Entry 1DNW (X-ray diffraction, 1.90 A resolution); this record covers chains C and D of the 4 polymer chains in the assembly.

Chain C (and D):
Name: Myeloperoxidase
Source organism: Homo sapiens
Notes: EC 1.11.1.7; fragment: myeloperoxidase heavy chain containing residues 113 to 578; chain D of this document is another copy of the same molecule, construct and numbering; everything in this record applies to it too
UniProt: P05164 (PERM_HUMAN); residues 113-578 here correspond to UniProt positions 279-744 (UniProt number = residue number + 166)
Amino-acid sequence (466 residues; row label = number of the first residue in the row):
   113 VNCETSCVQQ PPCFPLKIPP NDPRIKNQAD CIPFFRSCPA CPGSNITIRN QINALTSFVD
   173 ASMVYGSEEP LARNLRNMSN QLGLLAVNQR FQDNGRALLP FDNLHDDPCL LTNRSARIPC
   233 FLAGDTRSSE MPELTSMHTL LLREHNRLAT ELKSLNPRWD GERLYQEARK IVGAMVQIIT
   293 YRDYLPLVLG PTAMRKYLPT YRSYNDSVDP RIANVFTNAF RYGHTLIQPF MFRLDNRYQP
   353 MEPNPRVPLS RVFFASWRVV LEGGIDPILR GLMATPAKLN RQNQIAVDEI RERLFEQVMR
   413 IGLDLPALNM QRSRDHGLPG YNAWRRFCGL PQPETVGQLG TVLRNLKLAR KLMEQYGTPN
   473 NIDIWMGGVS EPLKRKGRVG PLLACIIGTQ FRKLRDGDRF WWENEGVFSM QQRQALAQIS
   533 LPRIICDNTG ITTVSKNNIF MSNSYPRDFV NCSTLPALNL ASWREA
Cystine bridges: Cys-115/Cys-125, Cys-119/Cys-143, Cys-221/Cys-232, Cys-440/Cys-497, Cys-538/Cys-564
Covalently attached groups: N-acetylglucosamine (NAG) linked to Asn-189, Asn-225; heme (HEM) linked to Glu-242, Met-243; glycan linked to Asn-317
Modified positions: Cys-150 (s-hydroxycysteine; CSO)
Construct notes: modified residue (150)
Ion coordination: Ca2+: Thr-168, Phe-170, Asp-172, Ser-174 (shared with 1 residue of chain A); heme Fe: His-336 (together with cyanide ion)
Small-molecule neighbours:
  - cyanide ion (CYN): Val-199, Asn-200, Gln-201, Pro-212, Phe-213
  - heme (HEM): Arg-239, Tyr-296, Thr-329, Phe-332, Arg-333, Tyr-334, Gly-335, His-336, Ile-339, Phe-365, Leu-406, Phe-407, Leu-417, Leu-420, Asn-421, Arg-424
Curated features (UniProtKB/Swiss-Prot):
  - binding site (Ca(2+)): Thr-168, Phe-170, Asp-172, Ser-174
  - binding site (heme b): Glu-242, Met-243, His-336
  - site: Arg-239 (Transition state stabilizer)
  - modified residue: Cys-150 (Cysteine sulfenic acid (-SOH))
  - glycosylation (N-linked (GlcNAc...) asparagine): Asn-157, Asn-189, Asn-225, Asn-317, Asn-563

Interface between chain C and chain D:
Inter-chain disulfides: Cys-153(C)/Cys-153(D)
Pairs across the interface (8; chain C residue first):
  Ala-152(C) / Ile-158(D)
  Ala-152(C) / Thr-159(D)
  Cys-153(C) / Cys-153(D)  disulfide
  Ile-158(C) / Ile-164(D)  hydrophobic
  Thr-159(C) / Ala-152(D)
  Ile-164(C) / Ile-158(D)  hydrophobic
  Ser-319(C) / Arg-438(D)  hydrogen bond
  Arg-438(C) / Ser-319(D)  hydrogen bond
Other interface residues (no listed pair), chain C (10 interface residues in all): Ser-156, Ile-160, Arg-323
Other interface residues (no listed pair), chain D (10 interface residues in all): Ser-156, Ile-160, Arg-323

In short:
Chain C and chain D each contribute 10 residues to their interface; the contacts include 1 disulfide bond and
2 hydrogen bonds. Its one hydrogen-bonded contact is Ser-319(C)/Arg-438(D). Bound to chain C: cyanide ion.
N-acetylglucosamine is covalently linked to Asn-189(C) and Asn-225(C).
Chain C and chain D are both Myeloperoxidase (Homo sapiens); the structure, Human
myeloperoxidase-cyanide-thiocyanate complex, was determined by X-ray diffraction (same publication as 1DNU,
1D5L and 1D7W).
